Entry 3GZL (X-ray diffraction, 2.55 A resolution); this record covers chain A.

# Chain A
Name: Acyl carrier protein
Source organism: Plasmodium falciparum
UniProt: O77077 (O77077_PLAFA); residues 1-81 here correspond to UniProt positions 57-137 (UniProt number = residue number + 56)
Chain sequence (81 residues; numbered 1 to 81; the number before each row is that of its first residue):
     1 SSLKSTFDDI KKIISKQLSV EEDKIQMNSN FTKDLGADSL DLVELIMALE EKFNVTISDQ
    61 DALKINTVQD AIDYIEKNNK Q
Covalently attached groups: 4'-phosphopantetheine (PNS) linked to Ser-39
Small-molecule neighbours: 4'-phosphopantetheine (PNS): Asp-38, Leu-40, Leu-42, Val-43, Ile-46, Asp-59, Ala-62, Leu-63
What the authors report for this chain:
  - binding site for 4'-phosphopantetheine: Ser-39, Leu-63
  - post-translational modification sites: Ser-39
  - self-association interface (contacts with another copy of this molecule); pairs are residue here / residue on that copy: Asn-30/Asn-66 (hydrogen bond), Thr-32/Leu-63 (hydrogen bond), Lys-33/Asp-70 (salt bridge), Leu-42/Leu-63 (hydrophobic contact)

# In short
4'-phosphopantetheine is covalently linked to Ser-39. From the paper: a binding site for 4'-phosphopantetheine
at Ser-39 and Leu-63; a modification site at Ser-39.
Chain A is Acyl carrier protein (Plasmodium falciparum); the structure, Crystal Structure of holo PfACP
Disulfide-Linked Dimer, was determined by X-ray diffraction, deposited together with 3GZM.
